PDB entry 6VZ4 | electron microscopy, 3.90 A resolution | chains D and J of the 14 polymer chains in the assembly

== Chain D ==
Protein: Histone H2B
From: Xenopus laevis
UniProtKB: Q92130 (Q92130_XENLA); residue numbers follow UniProt; this construct covers 1-125
Sequence (125 residues; row label = number of the first residue in the row):
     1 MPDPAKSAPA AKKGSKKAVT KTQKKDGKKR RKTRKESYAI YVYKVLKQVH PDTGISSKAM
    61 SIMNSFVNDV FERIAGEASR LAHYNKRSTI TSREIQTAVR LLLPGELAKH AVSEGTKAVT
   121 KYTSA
Disordered / not traced: 1-33
Construct notes: conflict Thr33 (Ser in Q92130)

== Chain J ==
Molecule: 185-nt DNA strand
From: synthetic construct
Sequence (185 nucleotides; row label = number of the first residue in the row; numbers below 1 keep their minus sign (DA-17 is residue -17)):
   -17 ATCGCTGTTC ACCGCGAGTC AGGATGTATA TATCTGACAC GTGCCTGGAG ACTAGGGAGT
    43 AATCCCCTTG GCGGTTAAAA CGCGGGGGAC AGCGCGTACG TGCGTTTAAG CGGTGCTAGA
   103 GCTGTCTACG ACCAATTGAG CGGCCTCGGC ACCGGGATTC TCGAGCATCA GAGACCTAGG
   163 GTGAT
Disordered / not traced: -17 to 0, 147-167

== How chain D and chain J interact ==
Residue-residue contacts (13):
  Arg34(D) - DT28(J)  sugar contact
  Tyr43(D) - DA21(J)  sugar contact
  Tyr43(D) - DC22(J)  hydrogen bond to the phosphate
  Gly54(D) - DA21(J)  phosphate contact
  Ile55(D) - DC20(J)  sugar contact
  Ile55(D) - DA21(J)  hydrogen bond to the phosphate
  Ser56(D) - DC20(J)  phosphate contact
  Ser57(D) - DC20(J)  hydrogen bond to the phosphate
  Arg87(D) - DA40(J)  sugar contact
  Arg87(D) - DG41(J)  salt bridge to the phosphate
  Ser88(D) - DG39(J)  phosphate contact
  Ser88(D) - DA40(J)  hydrogen bond to the phosphate
  Thr89(D) - DA40(J)  hydrogen bond to the phosphate
Interface residues without a listed pair, chain J (8 interface residues in all): DG29

== Summary ==
9 residues of chain D and 8 residues of chain J are in contact, with 5 hydrogen bonds and 1 salt bridge. Among
the polar pairs are Tyr43(D)-DC22(J), Ile55(D)-DA21(J) and Ser57(D)-DC20(J).
Here chain D is Histone H2B (Xenopus laevis) and chain J is a 185-nt DNA strand (synthetic construct). Entry
6VZ4 (Cryo-EM structure of Sth1-Arp7-Arp9-Rtt102 bound to the nucleosome in ADP Beryllium Fluoride state) was
determined by electron microscopy, deposited together with 6VZG.
